PDB entry 1A86 | X-ray diffraction, 2.00 A resolution | chain A

Chain A:
Name: Mmp-8
Organism: Homo sapiens
Notes: EC 3.4.24.34
UniProt: P22894 (MM08_HUMAN); residues 85-242 here correspond to UniProt positions 105-262 (UniProt number = residue number + 20)
Chain sequence (158 residues; row label = number of the first residue in the row):
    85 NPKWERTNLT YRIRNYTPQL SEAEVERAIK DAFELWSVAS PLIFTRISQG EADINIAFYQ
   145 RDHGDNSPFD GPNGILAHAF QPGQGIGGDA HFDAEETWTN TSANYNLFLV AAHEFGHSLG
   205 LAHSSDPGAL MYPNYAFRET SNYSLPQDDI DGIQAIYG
Bound ions: Ca2+ site 1: D137, G169, G171, D173; Zn2+ site 1: H147, D149, H162, H175; Ca2+ site 2: D154, G155, N157, I159, D177, E180; Zn2+ site 2: H197, H201, H207 (together with 0ZB)
Residues lining bound ligands: 0ZB (N-benzyl-N~2~-[(2R)-2-(hydroxycarbamoyl)-4-methylpentanoyl]-L-alpha-asparagine): G158, I159, L160, A161, H162, L193, V194, H197, E198, H201, H207, L214, Y216, P217, N218, Y219, A220, R222
Curated features (UniProtKB/Swiss-Prot):
  - active site: E198
  - binding site (Ca(2+)): D137, D154, G155, N157, I159, G169, G171, D173, D177, E180
  - binding site (Zn(2+)): H147, D149, H162, H175, H197, H201, H207
  - glycosylation (N-linked (GlcNAc...) asparagine): N92, N184, N226

Summary:
Ligands of chain A: compound 0ZB. H197, H201 and H207 coordinate Zn2+ site 2. The Ca2+ site 1 is built by
D137, G169, G171 and D173. Curated annotation (UniProt) lists active-site residue E198, 10 Ca2+-binding
residues and 7 Zn2+-binding residues.
Chain A is Mmp-8 (Homo sapiens); the structure, MMP8 with malonic and aspartic acid based inhibitor, was
determined by X-ray diffraction, deposited together with 1A85.
